Entry 7Z18 (electron microscopy, 1.98 A resolution); this record covers chains A and G of the 10 polymer chains in the assembly.

[Chain A]
Protein: Alpha-D-ribose 1-methylphosphonate 5-triphosphate synthase subunit PhnG
Organism: Escherichia coli
Notes: EC 2.7.8.37
Reference sequence: P16685 (PHNG_ECOLI); numbering as in UniProt (aligned over 1-150)
Chain sequence (150 residues; row label = number of the first residue in the row):
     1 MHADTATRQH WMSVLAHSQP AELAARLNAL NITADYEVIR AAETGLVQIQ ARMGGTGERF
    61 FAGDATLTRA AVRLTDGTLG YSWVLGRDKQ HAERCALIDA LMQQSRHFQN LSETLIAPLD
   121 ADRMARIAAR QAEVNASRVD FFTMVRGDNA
Unresolved in the structure: 1-2, 146-150
Construct notes: conflict L85 (Gln in P16685)
Curated features (UniProtKB/Swiss-Prot):
  - natural variant: L85 (Q85L: In strain: B; this construct carries the variant)

[Chain G]
Protein: Alpha-D-ribose 1-methylphosphonate 5-triphosphate synthase subunit PhnI
Organism: Escherichia coli
Notes: EC 2.7.8.37
Reference sequence: P16687 (PHNI_ECOLI); residue numbers follow UniProt; this construct covers 1-354
Chain sequence (354 residues; numbered 1 to 354; the number before each row is that of its first residue):
     1 MYVAVKGGEK AIDAAHALQE SRRRGDTDLP ELSVAQIEQQ LNLAVDRVMT EGGIADRELA
    61 ALALKQASGD NVEAIFLLRA YRTTLAKLAV SEPLDTTGMR LERRISAVYK DIPGGQLLGP
   121 TYDYTHRLLD FTLLANGEAP TLTTADSEQQ PSPHVFSLLA RQGLAKFEED SGAQPDDITR
   181 TPPVYPCSRS SRLQQLMRGD EGYLLALAYS TQRGYGRNHP FAGEIRSGYI DVSIVPEELG
   241 FAVNVGELLM TECEMVNGFI DPPDEPPHFT RGYGLVFGMS ERKAMAMALV DRALQAPEYG
   301 EHATGPAQDE EFVLAHADNV EAAGFVSHLK LPHYVDFQAE LELLKRLQQE KNHG
Unresolved in the structure: 354
Construct notes: conflict D264 (Gly in P16687), K351 (Gln in P16687)
Curated features (UniProtKB/Swiss-Prot):
  - natural variant: D264 (G264D: In strain: B; this construct carries the variant), K351 (Q351K: In strain: B; this construct carries the variant)
Metal / ion sites: Zn2+: H328, H333 (together with I9X)
Ligand contacts: I9X (alpha-D-ribose-1,2-cyclic-phosphate-5-phosphate): F325, H328, L331, H333

[How chain A and chain G interact]
Residue-residue contacts (23; chain A residue first):
  R130(A) with L18(G)
  E133(A) with L18(G)
  A136(A) with A14(G)
  S137(A) with A11(G); A14(G); L18(G)
  R138(A) with A11(G)
  V139(A) with A11(G), hydrophobic
  D140(A) with V5(G); G7(G), hydrogen bond (backbone-backbone); K10(G), salt bridge
  F141(A) with A4(G); V5(G), hydrogen bond (backbone-backbone)
  F142(A) with Y2(G), hydrophobic; V3(G); A4(G), hydrophobic
  T143(A) with Y2(G); V3(G), hydrogen bond (backbone-backbone); V5(G)
  M144(A) with M1(G); Y2(G)
  V145(A) with M1(G), hydrogen bond (backbone-backbone); V3(G), hydrophobic
Also at the interface, not in a pair above, chain A (14 interface residues in all): R87, V134
Also at the interface, not in a pair above, chain G (15 interface residues in all): K6, G8, A15, F131, L134

[Summary]
14 residues of chain A face 15 of chain G across their interface; the contacts include 4 hydrogen bonds and 1
salt bridge. Polar pairs include D140(A)-K10(G), D140(A)-G7(G) and F141(A)-V5(G). Ligands of chain G: compound
I9X. The Zn2+ site is built by H328(G) and H333(G).
Here chain A is Alpha-D-ribose 1-methylphosphonate 5-triphosphate synthase subunit PhnG and chain G is
Alpha-D-ribose 1-methylphosphonate 5-triphosphate synthase subunit PhnI, both from Escherichia coli. Entry
7Z18 (E. coli C-P lyase bound to a PhnK ABC dimer and ATP) was determined by electron microscopy (same
publication as 7Z15, 7Z16, 7Z17 and 7Z19).
